3T2F - chain A; structure by X-ray diffraction, 1.90 A resolution.

# Chain A
Molecule: Fructose-1,6-bisphosphate aldolase/phosphatase
From: Thermoproteus neutrophilus
Notes: EC 4.1.2.13, 3.1.3.11
UniProtKB: B1YAL1 (B1YAL1_THENV); residues 1-399 here = UniProt positions 1-399
Amino-acid sequence (407 residues; numbered 1 to 407; the number before each row is that of its first residue):
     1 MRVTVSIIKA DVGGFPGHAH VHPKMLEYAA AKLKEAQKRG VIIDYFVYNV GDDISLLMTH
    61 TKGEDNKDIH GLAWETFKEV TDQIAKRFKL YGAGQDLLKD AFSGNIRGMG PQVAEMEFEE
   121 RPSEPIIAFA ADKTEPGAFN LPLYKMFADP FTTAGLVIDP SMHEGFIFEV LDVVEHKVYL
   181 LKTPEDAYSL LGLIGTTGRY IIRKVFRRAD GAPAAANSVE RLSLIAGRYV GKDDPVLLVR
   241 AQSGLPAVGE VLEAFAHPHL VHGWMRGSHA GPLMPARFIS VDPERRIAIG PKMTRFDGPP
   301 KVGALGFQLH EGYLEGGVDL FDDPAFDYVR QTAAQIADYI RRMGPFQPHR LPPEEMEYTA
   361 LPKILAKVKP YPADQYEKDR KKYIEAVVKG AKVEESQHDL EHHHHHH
Not modelled in the structure: 390-407
Construct notes: expression tag (400-407)
Bound ions: Mg2+: Asp52, Asp53, Asp132, Asp234

# Summary
Asp52, Asp53, Asp132 and Asp234 form the Mg2+ site.
Chain A is Fructose-1,6-bisphosphate aldolase/phosphatase (Thermoproteus neutrophilus); the structure,
Fructose-1,6-bisphosphate aldolase/phosphatase from Thermoproteus neutrophilus, soaked with EDTA and DHAP, was
determined by X-ray diffraction (same publication as 3T2B, 3T2C, 3T2D, 3T2E and 3T2G).
